7PGY - chain AAA; structure by X-ray diffraction, 1.09 A resolution.

== Chain AAA ==
Protein: NPH1-1
Organism: Avena sativa
UniProt: O49003 (O49003_AVESA); residue numbers follow UniProt; this construct covers 404-546
Sequence (146 residues; each row starts with the number of its first residue):
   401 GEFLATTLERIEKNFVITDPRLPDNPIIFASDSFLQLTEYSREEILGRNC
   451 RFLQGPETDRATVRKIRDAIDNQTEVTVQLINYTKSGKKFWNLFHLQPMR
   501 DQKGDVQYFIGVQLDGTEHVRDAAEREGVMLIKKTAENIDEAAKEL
Differences from the reference sequence: expression tag (401-403)
Ion coordination: Ca2+ site 1 near Asp515 (its only coordinating residue here)
Small-molecule neighbours: FMN (flavin mononucleotide): Val416, Thr418, Asn425, Asn449, Cys450, Arg451, Leu453, Gln454, Val463, Ile466, Arg467, Ile470, Leu480, Asn482, Asn492, Phe494, Leu496, Phe509, Ile510, Gly511, Gln513
What the authors report for this chain:
  - conformationally variable residues (side-chain flip): Asn414, Cys450, Gln513
  - binding site for flavin mononucleotide: Gln513
  - contacts within the chain: Asn414-Gln513 (hydrogen bond)
  - binding site for flavin mononucleotide: Cys450 (proposed by the authors, not directly observed)
  - mutagenesis - Q513P: decreased expression
  - mutagenesis - C450A/Q513D: decreased signaling
  - mutagenesis - Q513D: unchanged signaling

== Overview ==
Bound to chain AAA: flavin mononucleotide. From the paper: a binding site for flavin mononucleotide at Gln513
and Cys450; Q513P reduces expression; 3 substitutions were tested in all.
Chain AAA is NPH1-1 (Avena sativa); the structure, Structure of light-adapted AsLOV2 wild type, was determined
by X-ray diffraction (same publication as 7PGX, 7PGZ and 7PH0).
